3C92 - chains E and L of the 28 polymer chains in the assembly; structure by electron microscopy, 6.80 A resolution (low resolution: residue-level contacts below are approximate; hydrogen-bond / salt-bridge calls are withheld).

Chain E:
Protein: Proteasome subunit alpha
Source organism: Thermoplasma acidophilum
Notes: EC 3.4.25.1
Reference sequence: P25156 (PSMA_THEAC); residue numbers follow UniProt; this construct covers 1-233
Chain sequence (233 residues; row label = number of the first residue in the row):
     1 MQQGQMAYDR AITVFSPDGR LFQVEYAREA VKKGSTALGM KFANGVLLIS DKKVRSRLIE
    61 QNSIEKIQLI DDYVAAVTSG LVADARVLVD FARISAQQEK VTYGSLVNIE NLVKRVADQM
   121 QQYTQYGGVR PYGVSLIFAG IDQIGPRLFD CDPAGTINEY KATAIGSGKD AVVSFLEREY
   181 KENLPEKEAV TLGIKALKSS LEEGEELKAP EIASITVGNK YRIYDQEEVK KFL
Disordered / not traced: 1-9
UniProt features mapped onto this chain:
  - mutagenesis: M1 to I12 (Markedly increases peptidolytic activity. Designated open-gate mutant), K66 (K66A: Prevents PAN to associate with the proteasome and stimulate gate opening), L81 (L81A/E/G: Prevents PAN to stimulate gate opening), V82 (V82A: No effect on PAN's ability to stimulate gate opening; V82D/G: Prevents PAN to stimulate gate opening)
What the authors report for this chain:
  - mutagenesis - L81A, V82G: abolished catalytic activity on PAN
  - mutagenesis - L81A: abolished catalytic activity on its C-terminal peptides
  - mutagenesis - L81A: abolished catalytic activity on PA26
  - mutagenesis - V82A: unchanged catalytic activity
  - mutagenesis - V82D: abolished catalytic activity
  - mutagenesis - V82G: unchanged catalytic activity on PA26
  - mutagenesis - V82G: abolished binding to PAN
  - mutagenesis - V82G: unchanged binding to PA26

Chain L:
Protein: Proteasome subunit beta
Source organism: Thermoplasma acidophilum
Notes: EC 3.4.25.1
Reference sequence: P28061 (PSMB_THEAC); residues 1-203 here correspond to UniProt positions 9-211 (UniProt number = residue number + 8)
Chain sequence (203 residues; numbered 1 to 203; the number before each row is that of its first residue):
     1 TTTVGITLKD AVIMATERRV TMENFIMHKN GKKLFQIDTY TGMTIAGLVG DAQVLVRYMK
    61 AELELYRLQR RVNMPIEAVA TLLSNMLNQV KYMPYMVQLL VGGIDTAPHV FSIDAAGGSV
   121 EDIYASTGSG SPFVYGVLES QYSEKMTVDE GVDLVIRAIS AAKQRDSASG GMIDVAVITR
   181 KDGYVQLPTD QIESRIRKLG LIL
UniProt features mapped onto this chain:
  - active site: T1 (Nucleophile)

Chain E / chain L interface:
Contacting residue pairs - 14 pairs, chain E then chain L:
  I70(E) - L68(L)
  D71(E) - E64(L)
  D71(E) - L68(L)
  D72(E) - E64(L)
  D72(E) - R67(L)
  D90(E) - Q69(L)
  R93(E) - L68(L)
  R93(E) - Q69(L)
  Q97(E) - A61(L)
  Q97(E) - E64(L)
  Q97(E) - L65(L)
  K100(E) - E64(L)
  V101(E) - R57(L)
  V101(E) - Y58(L)
Interface residues without a listed pair, chain E (11 interface residues in all): N62, I94, I223
Interface residues without a listed pair, chain L (9 interface residues in all): R71

In short:
The interface between chain E and chain L involves 11 residues on one side and 9 on the other. The paper
reports that L81A and V82G of chain E abolish catalytic activity on PAN; L81A of chain E abolishes catalytic
activity on its C-terminal peptides.
Here chain E is Proteasome subunit alpha and chain L is Proteasome subunit beta, both from Thermoplasma
acidophilum. Entry 3C92 (Thermoplasma acidophilum 20S proteasome with a closed gate) was determined by
electron microscopy, deposited together with 3C91.
